Entry 4I4Z (X-ray diffraction, 2.00 A resolution); this record covers chains B and C of the 6 polymer chains in the assembly.

# Chain B (and C)
Molecule: Naphthoate synthase
Organism: Synechocystis sp
Notes: EC 4.1.3.36; chain C of this document is another copy of the same molecule, construct and numbering; everything in this record applies to it too
Reference sequence: P73495 (P73495_SYNY3); residue numbers follow UniProt; this construct covers 1-275
Chain sequence (275 residues; each row starts with the number of its first residue):
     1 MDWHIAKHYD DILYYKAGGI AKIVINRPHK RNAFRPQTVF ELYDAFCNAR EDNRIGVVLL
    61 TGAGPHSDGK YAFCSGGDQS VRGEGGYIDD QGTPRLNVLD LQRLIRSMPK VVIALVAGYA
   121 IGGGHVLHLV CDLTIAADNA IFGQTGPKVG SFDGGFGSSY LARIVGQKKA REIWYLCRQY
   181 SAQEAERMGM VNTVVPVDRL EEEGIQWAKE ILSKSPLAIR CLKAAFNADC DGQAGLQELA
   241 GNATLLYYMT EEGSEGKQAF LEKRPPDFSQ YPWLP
Unresolved in the structure: 1 (chain C: fully traced)
Residues lining bound ligands:
  - Salicylyl CoA (2NE), molecule 1: H29, K30, R31, A33, F34, S75, G76, G77, D78, Q79, S80, Y87, L96, V98, Y119, I121, G122, G123, T145, V149, S151, F152, D153, Q179
  - Salicylyl CoA (2NE), molecule 2: Y248, F260, K263
  - bicarbonate ion (BCT): G122, G123, Q144, T145, G146, S151, F152, D153, W174
From the paper describing this entry:
  - binding site for Salicylyl CoA: K30, G77, L96, V98, G123, S151, F260, K263

# How chain B and chain C interact
Residue-residue contacts (66):
  R50(B) - P275(C)  hydrogen bond (side chain-backbone)
  E51(B) - P275(C)
  N53(B) - P272(C)
  N53(B) - W273(C)  hydrogen bond (backbone-backbone)
  I55(B) - W273(C)
  G56(B) - W273(C)
  P109(B) - L274(C)
  P109(B) - P275(C)
  K110(B) - W273(C)  hydrogen bond (side chain-backbone)
  K110(B) - L274(C)
  S213(B) - F268(C)
  K214(B) - F268(C)
  S215(B) - Y247(C)  hydrogen bond
  S215(B) - E252(C)  hydrogen bond
  S215(B) - F268(C)
  P216(B) - E252(C)
  P216(B) - Y271(C)
  P216(B) - P272(C)
  P216(B) - W273(C)
  L217(B) - Y247(C)  hydrophobic
  L217(B) - E252(C)  hydrogen bond (backbone-side chain)
  A218(B) - Y247(C)
  I219(B) - W273(C)  hydrophobic
  R220(B) - L274(C)  hydrogen bond (side chain-backbone)
  R220(B) - P275(C)  hydrogen bond (side chain-backbone)
  A228(B) - L236(C)  hydrophobic
  D229(B) - Q233(C)  hydrogen bond
  Q233(B) - D229(C)  hydrogen bond
  L236(B) - A228(C)  hydrophobic
  L236(B) - L236(C)  hydrophobic
  L239(B) - L239(C)  hydrophobic
  A243(B) - L246(C)
  L246(B) - A243(C)
  L246(B) - L246(C)  hydrophobic
  L246(B) - Y247(C)  hydrophobic
  Y247(B) - S215(C)  hydrogen bond
  Y247(B) - L217(C)  hydrophobic
  Y247(B) - A218(C)
  Y247(B) - L246(C)  hydrophobic
  T250(B) - L246(C)
  E252(B) - S215(C)  hydrogen bond
  E252(B) - P216(C)
  E252(B) - L217(C)  hydrogen bond (side chain-backbone)
  F268(B) - S213(C)
  F268(B) - K214(C)
  F268(B) - S215(C)
  Y271(B) - P216(C)
  P272(B) - N53(C)
  P272(B) - P216(C)
  W273(B) - D52(C)
  W273(B) - N53(C)  hydrogen bond (backbone-backbone)
  W273(B) - I55(C)
  W273(B) - G56(C)
  W273(B) - K110(C)  hydrogen bond (backbone-side chain)
  W273(B) - I211(C)
  W273(B) - L212(C)  hydrophobic
  W273(B) - P216(C)
  W273(B) - I219(C)  hydrophobic
  L274(B) - N53(C)
  L274(B) - P109(C)
  L274(B) - K110(C)
  L274(B) - R220(C)  hydrogen bond (backbone-side chain)
  P275(B) - R50(C)  hydrogen bond (backbone-side chain)
  P275(B) - E51(C)
  P275(B) - P109(C)
  P275(B) - R220(C)  hydrogen bond (backbone-side chain)
Also at the interface, not in a pair above, chain B (37 interface residues in all): D52, R54, I211, L212, A240, M249
Also at the interface, not in a pair above, chain C (39 interface residues in all): R54, A240, M249, T250, P266, S269

# In short
The interface between chain B and chain C involves 37 residues on one side and 39 on the other, with 18
hydrogen bonds. Polar pairs include R50(B)-P275(C), K110(B)-W273(C) and S215(B)-Y247(C). Bound to chain B:
Salicylyl CoA and bicarbonate ion. From the paper: a binding site for Salicylyl CoA at K30(B), G77(B) and
L96(B) among others.
Both chains are Naphthoate synthase (Synechocystis sp). Entry 4I4Z (Synechocystis sp. PCC 6803
1,4-dihydroxy-2-naphthoyl-coenzyme A synthase (MenB) in complex with salicylyl-CoA) was determined by X-ray
diffraction, deposited together with 4I42 and 4I52.
